Entry 3RHC (X-ray diffraction, 2.40 A resolution); this record covers chains A and B.

Chain A (and B):
Molecule: Glutaredoxin-C5, chloroplastic
From: Arabidopsis thaliana
Notes: chain B of this document is another copy of the same molecule, construct and numbering; everything in this record applies to it too
Reference sequence: Q8GWS0 (GRXC5_ARATH); residues 3-113 here correspond to UniProt positions 64-174 (UniProt number = residue number + 61)
Sequence (113 residues; row label = number of the first residue in the row):
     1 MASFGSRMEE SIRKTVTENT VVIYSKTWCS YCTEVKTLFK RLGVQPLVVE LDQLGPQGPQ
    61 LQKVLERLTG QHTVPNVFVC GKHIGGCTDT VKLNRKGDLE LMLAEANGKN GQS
Not modelled in the structure: 1-2, 106-113 (chain B: 1-5, 106-113)
Sequence notes: expression tag (1-2)
Metal / ion sites: 2Fe-2S cluster Fe: Cys-29 (together with glutathione) (shared with Cys-29(B) of chain B)
Small-molecule neighbours:
  - 2Fe-2S cluster (FES): Trp-28, Cys-29, Ser-30, Tyr-31
  - glutathione (GSH), molecule 1: Lys-26, Cys-29, Tyr-31, Gln-62, Thr-73, Val-74, Pro-75, Gly-86, Cys-87, Thr-88
  - glutathione (GSH), molecule 2: Trp-28, Cys-29, Ser-30
Curated features (UniProtKB/Swiss-Prot):
  - binding site (glutathione): Val-74, Cys-87, Thr-88
  - modified residue (S-glutathionyl cysteine): Cys-29, Cys-87
What the authors report for this chain:
  - 2Fe-2S cluster coordination: Cys-29
  - conformationally variable residues (side-chain flip): Trp-28, Gln-62
  - binding site for glutathione: Trp-28 to Cys-32, Gln-62
  - mutagenesis - C29S, C32S: abolished binding to 2Fe-2S cluster
  - mutagenesis - C80S, C87S: unchanged binding to 2Fe-2S cluster
  - contacts within the chain: Lys-26/Cys-32 (hydrogen bond)
  - catalytic residues: Cys-29
  - mutagenesis - C29S: abolished catalytic activity
  - mutagenesis - C87S: unchanged catalytic activity
  - mutagenesis - C32S: increased catalytic activity on MsrB1
  - mutagenesis - C80S: unchanged catalytic activity on MsrB1
  - post-translational modification sites: Cys-87

How chain A and chain B interact:
Pairs across the interface - 6 pairs, chain A then chain B:
  Trp-28(A) / Trp-28(B)
  Ser-30(A) / Tyr-31(B)
  Tyr-31(A) / Ser-30(B)
  Tyr-31(A) / Tyr-31(B)  hydrophobic
  Tyr-31(A) / Glu-34(B)  hydrogen bond
  Glu-34(A) / Tyr-31(B)

Summary:
The chain A/chain B interface involves 4 residues from each chain, with 1 hydrogen bond. The hydrogen-bonded
pair is Tyr-31(A)/Glu-34(B). Ligands of chain A: glutathione and 2Fe-2S cluster. From the paper: the catalytic
residue Cys-29(A); C29S and C32S of chain A abolish binding to 2Fe-2S cluster; 4 substitutions were tested in
all.
Chain A and chain B are both Glutaredoxin-C5, chloroplastic (Arabidopsis thaliana); the structure, Crystal
structure of the holo form of glutaredoxin C5 from Arabidopsis thaliana, was determined by X-ray diffraction,
deposited together with 3RHB.
